1NXM - chains A and B; structure by X-ray diffraction, 1.30 A resolution.

Chain A (and B):
Molecule: dTDP-6-deoxy-D-xylo-4-hexulose 3,5-epimerase
Source organism: Streptococcus suis
Notes: EC 5.1.3.13; chain B of this document is another copy of the same molecule, construct and numbering; everything in this record applies to it too
UniProtKB: Q8GIQ0 (Q8GIQ0_STRSU); numbering as in UniProt (aligned over 1-197)
Amino-acid sequence (197 residues; row label = number of the first residue in the row):
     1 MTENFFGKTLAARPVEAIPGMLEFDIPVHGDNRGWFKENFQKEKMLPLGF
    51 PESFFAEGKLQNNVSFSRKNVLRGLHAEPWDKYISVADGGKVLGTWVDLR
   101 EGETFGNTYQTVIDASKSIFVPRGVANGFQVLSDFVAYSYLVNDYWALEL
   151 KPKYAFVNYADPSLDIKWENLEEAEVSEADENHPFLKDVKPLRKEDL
Not modelled in the structure: 1-3

Chain A / chain B interface:
Residue-residue contacts (52; chain A residue first):
  R33(A) with R68(B)
  G34(A) with F66(B)
  W35(A) with S65(B); F66(B), hydrogen bond (backbone-backbone)
  F36(A) with N63(B); V64(B); Y140(B)
  K37(A) with N63(B); V64(B), hydrogen bond (backbone-backbone)
  E38(A) with Q61(B), hydrogen bond; N62(B); N63(B)
  N39(A) with N62(B), hydrogen bond (backbone-backbone)
  F40(A) with L60(B); Q61(B); N62(B), hydrogen bond (backbone-backbone)
  Q41(A) with L60(B); Q61(B); Y145(B)
  K42(A) with G58(B), hydrogen bond (side chain-backbone); L60(B), hydrogen bond (backbone-backbone); Y145(B)
  E43(A) with Y145(B)
  G58(A) with K42(B), hydrogen bond (backbone-side chain)
  L60(A) with K42(B), hydrogen bond (backbone-backbone); L60(B), hydrophobic
  Q61(A) with E38(B), hydrogen bond; F40(B); Q41(B)
  N62(A) with E38(B); N39(B), hydrogen bond (backbone-backbone); F40(B), hydrogen bond (backbone-backbone)
  N63(A) with F36(B); K37(B); E38(B)
  V64(A) with F36(B); K37(B), hydrogen bond (backbone-backbone); A87(B)
  S65(A) with W35(B)
  F66(A) with G34(B); W35(B), hydrogen bond (backbone-backbone); D88(B)
  R68(A) with R33(B)
  A87(A) with V64(B); A87(B), hydrophobic; A137(B)
  D88(A) with F66(B)
  A137(A) with A87(B)
  Y140(A) with F36(B)
  Y145(A) with Q41(B); K42(B); E43(B)
Also at the interface, not in a pair above, chain A (28 interface residues in all): N32, G89, F135
Also at the interface, not in a pair above, chain B (27 interface residues in all): G89, F135

Overview:
The interface between chain A and chain B involves 28 residues on one side and 27 on the other, with 14
hydrogen bonds. Polar contacts include E38(A)-Q61(B), K42(A)-G58(B) and W35(A)-F66(B).
Chain A and chain B are both dTDP-6-deoxy-D-xylo-4-hexulose 3,5-epimerase (Streptococcus suis); the structure,
The high resolution structures of RmlC from Streptococcus suis, was determined by X-ray diffraction (same
publication as 1NYW and 1NZC).
